PDB entry 3J45 | electron microscopy, 9.50 A resolution (very low resolution: no residue pairs are listed; an interface is given only as per-side residue counts) | chains y and 2 of the 11 polymer chains in the assembly

# Chain y
Name: Protein translocase subunit SecY
Source organism: Escherichia coli
Reference sequence: P0AGA2 (SECY_ECOLI); numbering as in UniProt (aligned over 6-440)
Chain sequence (437 residues; numbered 5 to 441; the number before each row is that of its first residue):
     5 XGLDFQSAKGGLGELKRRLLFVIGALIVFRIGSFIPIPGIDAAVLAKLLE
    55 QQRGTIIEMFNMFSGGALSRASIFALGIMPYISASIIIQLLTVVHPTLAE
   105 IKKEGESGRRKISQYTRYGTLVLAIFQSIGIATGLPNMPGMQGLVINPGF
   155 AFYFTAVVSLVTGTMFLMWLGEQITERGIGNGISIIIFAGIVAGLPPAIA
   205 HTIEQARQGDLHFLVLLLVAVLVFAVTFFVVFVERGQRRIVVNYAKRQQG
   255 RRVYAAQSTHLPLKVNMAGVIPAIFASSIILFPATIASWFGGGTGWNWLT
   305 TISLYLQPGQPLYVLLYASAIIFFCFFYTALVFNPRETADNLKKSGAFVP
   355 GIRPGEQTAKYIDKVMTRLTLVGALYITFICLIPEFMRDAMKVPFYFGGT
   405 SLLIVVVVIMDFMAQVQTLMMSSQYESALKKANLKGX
Differences from the reference sequence: acetylation (5); amidation (441)
Modified residues: ACE (acetyl group) at position 5; NH2 (amino group) at position 441

# Chain 2
Molecule: 23S ribosomal RNA
Source organism: Escherichia coli
Notes: fragment: helix 50
Sequence (36 nucleotides; each row starts with the number of its first residue):
  1307 AAGGGUUCCUGUCCAACGUUAAUCGGGGCAGGGUGA

# How chain y and chain 2 interact
At this resolution (10 A) residue pairs are not listed: 11 residues of chain y and 8 of chain 2 lie at the interface.

# Overview
The interface between chain y and chain 2 involves 11 residues on one side and 8 on the other.
Chain y is Protein translocase subunit SecY and chain 2 is 23S ribosomal RNA, both from Escherichia coli; the
structure, Structure of a non-translocating SecY protein channel with the 70S ribosome, was determined by
electron microscopy (same publication as 3J46).
